Entry 8JA6 (X-ray diffraction, 2.00 A resolution); this record covers chain A.

# Chain A
Protein: mannuronan 5-epimerase
Organism: Azotobacter chroococcum NCIMB 8003
Notes: EC 5.1.3.37
Reference sequence: A0A0C4WKK2 (A0A0C4WKK2_9GAMM); residue numbers follow UniProt; this construct covers 1-485
Chain sequence (493 residues; each row starts with the number of its first residue):
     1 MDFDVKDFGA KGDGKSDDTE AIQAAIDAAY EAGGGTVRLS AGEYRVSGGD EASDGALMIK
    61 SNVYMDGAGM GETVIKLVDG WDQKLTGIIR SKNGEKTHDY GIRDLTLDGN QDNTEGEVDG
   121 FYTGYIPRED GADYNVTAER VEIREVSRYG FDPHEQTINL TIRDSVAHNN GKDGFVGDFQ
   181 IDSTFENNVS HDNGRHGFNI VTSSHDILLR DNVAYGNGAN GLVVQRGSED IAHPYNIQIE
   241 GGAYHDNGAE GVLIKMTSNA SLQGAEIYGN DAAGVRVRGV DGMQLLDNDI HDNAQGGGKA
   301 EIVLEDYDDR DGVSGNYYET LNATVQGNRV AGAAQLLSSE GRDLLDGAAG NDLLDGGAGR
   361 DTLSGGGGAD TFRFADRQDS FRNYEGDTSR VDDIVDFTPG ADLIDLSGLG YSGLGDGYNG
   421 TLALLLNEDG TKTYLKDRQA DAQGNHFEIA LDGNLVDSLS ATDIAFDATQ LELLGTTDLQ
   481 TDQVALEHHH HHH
Not modelled in the structure: 481-493
Modified residues: Lys60, Lys76, Lys96, Lys172, Lys255, Lys436 (N-dimethyl-lysine; MLY)
Construct notes: expression tag (486-493)
Metal / ion sites: Ca2+ site 1: Ser91, Lys92, Glu95, Thr97, Gly124, Asp133; Ca2+ site 2: Gln111, Thr114; Ca2+ site 3: Ser339, Gly341, Asp343, Gly356, Ala358, Asp361; Ca2+ site 4: Ala348, Gly350, Asp352, Gly365, Gly367, Asp370; Ca2+ site 5: Gly357, Gly359, Asp361, Asp379, Asp392; Ca2+ site 6: Gly366, Gly368, Asp370, Asp402
Ligand contacts: beta-D-mannopyranuronic acid (BEM): Glu51, Ser53, Lys84, Thr86, Arg90, Asn93, Tyr122, Pro127, Arg128, Arg148, His154

# In short
Chain A binds beta-D-mannopyranuronic acid. Ser91, Lys92, Glu95, Thr97, Gly124 and Asp133 coordinate Ca2+ site
1. Gln111 and Thr114 coordinate Ca2+ site 2.
Chain A is mannuronan 5-epimerase (Azotobacter chroococcum NCIMB 8003); the structure, Structure of the
alginate epimerase/lyase complexed with tri-mannuronic acid, was determined by X-ray diffraction together with
8XFQ, 8XFR, 8JA4 and 8JAZ from the same study.
